8DX2 - chains A and B; structure by X-ray diffraction, 2.00 A resolution.

[Chain A]
Name: Reverse transcriptase/ribonuclease H
Source organism: Human immunodeficiency virus 1
Notes: EC 2.7.7.49, 2.7.7.7, 3.1.26.13, 3.1.13.2
Reference sequence: P03366 (POL_HV1B1); residues 1-555 here correspond to UniProt positions 600-1154 (UniProt number = residue number + 599)
Amino-acid sequence (557 residues; each row starts with the number of its first residue; numbers below 1 keep their minus sign (Met-1 is residue -1)):
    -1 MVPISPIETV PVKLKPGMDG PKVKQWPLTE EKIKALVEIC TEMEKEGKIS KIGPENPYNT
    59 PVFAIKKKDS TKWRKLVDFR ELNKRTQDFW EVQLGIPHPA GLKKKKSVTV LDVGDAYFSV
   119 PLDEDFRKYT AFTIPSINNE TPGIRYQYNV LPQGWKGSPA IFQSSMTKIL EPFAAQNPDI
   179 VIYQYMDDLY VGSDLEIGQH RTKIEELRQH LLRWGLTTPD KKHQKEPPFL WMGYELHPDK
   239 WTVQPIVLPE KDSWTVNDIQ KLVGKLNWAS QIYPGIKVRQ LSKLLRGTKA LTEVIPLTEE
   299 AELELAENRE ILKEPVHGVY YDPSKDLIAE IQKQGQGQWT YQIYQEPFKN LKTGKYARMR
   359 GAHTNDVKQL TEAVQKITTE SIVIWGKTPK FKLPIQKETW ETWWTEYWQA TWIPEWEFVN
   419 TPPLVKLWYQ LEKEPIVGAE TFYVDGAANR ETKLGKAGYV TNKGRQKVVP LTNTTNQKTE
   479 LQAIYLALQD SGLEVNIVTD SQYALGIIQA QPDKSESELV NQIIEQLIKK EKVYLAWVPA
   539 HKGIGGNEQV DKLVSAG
Not modelled in the structure: 555
Construct notes: expression tag (-1 to 0); engineered mutation Ala172 (Lys771 in P03366), Ala173 (Lys772 in P03366), Ser280 (Cys879 in P03366)
Ion coordination: Mg2+ near Asp498 (its only coordinating residue here)
Ligand contacts:
  - Rilpivirine (T27; 4-{[4-({4-[(E)-2-cyanoethenyl]-2,6-dimethylphenyl}amino)pyrimidin-2-yl]amino}benzonitrile): Pro95, Leu100, Lys101, Lys102, Lys103, Val106, Val179, Tyr181, Tyr188, Gly190, Lys223, Pro225, Phe227, Leu228, Trp229, Leu234, His235, Pro236, Tyr318
  - 3-bromopyridin-4-amine (V06), molecule 1: Thr165, Leu168, Glu169, Ala172, Ile180
  - 3-bromopyridin-4-amine (V06), molecule 2: Arg277, Arg356, Gly359, Ala360, Thr362, Lys512, Ser513, Glu514
Curated features (UniProtKB/Swiss-Prot):
  - region: Phe227 to His235 (RT 'primer grip')
  - motif: Trp398 to Trp414 (Tryptophan repeat motif)
  - binding site (Mg(2+)): Asp110, Asp185, Asp186, Asp443, Glu478, Asp498, Asp549
  - site: Trp401 (Essential for RT p66/p51 heterodimerization), Trp414 (Essential for RT p66/p51 heterodimerization), Phe440, Tyr441 (Cleavage)

[Chain B]
Name: p51 RT
Source organism: Human immunodeficiency virus 1
Reference sequence: P03366 (POL_HV1B1); residues 1-428 here correspond to UniProt positions 600-1027 (UniProt number = residue number + 599)
Amino-acid sequence (428 residues; row label = number of the first residue in the row):
     1 PISPIETVPV KLKPGMDGPK VKQWPLTEEK IKALVEICTE MEKEGKISKI GPENPYNTPV
    61 FAIKKKDSTK WRKLVDFREL NKRTQDFWEV QLGIPHPAGL KKKKSVTVLD VGDAYFSVPL
   121 DEDFRKYTAF TIPSINNETP GIRYQYNVLP QGWKGSPAIF QSSMTKILEP FKKQNPDIVI
   181 YQYMDDLYVG SDLEIGQHRT KIEELRQHLL RWGLTTPDKK HQKEPPFLWM GYELHPDKWT
   241 VQPIVLPEKD SWTVNDIQKL VGKLNWASQI YPGIKVRQLS KLLRGTKALT EVIPLTEEAE
   301 LELAENREIL KEPVHGVYYD PSKDLIAEIQ KQGQGQWTYQ IYQEPFKNLK TGKYARMRGA
   361 HTNDVKQLTE AVQKITTESI VIWGKTPKFK LPIQKETWET WWTEYWQATW IPEWEFVNTP
   421 PLVKLWYQ
Not modelled in the structure: 1-4, 215-223
Construct notes: engineered mutation Ser280 (Cys879 in P03366)
Ligand contacts:
  - 3-bromopyridin-4-amine (V06), molecule 1: Ile63, Lys64, Lys65, Arg72, Asp110, Phe227, Met230, Gln407, Thr409
  - 3-bromopyridin-4-amine (V06), molecule 2: Lys65, Val108, Asp110, Met230, Gly231, Tyr232, Gln407
Curated features (UniProtKB/Swiss-Prot):
  - region: Phe227 to His235 (RT 'primer grip')
  - motif: Trp398 to Trp414 (Tryptophan repeat motif)
  - binding site (Mg(2+)): Asp110, Asp185, Asp186
  - site (Essential for RT p66/p51 heterodimerization): Trp401, Trp414

[How chain A and chain B interact]
Pairs across the interface (114):
  Val8(A) - Glu53(B)
  Pro9(A) - Glu53(B)
  Gln85(A) - Glu53(B)  hydrogen bond (side chain-backbone)
  Asp86(A) - Lys20(B)  salt bridge
  Asp86(A) - Pro55(B)
  Phe87(A) - Pro52(B)
  Phe87(A) - Glu53(B)
  Phe87(A) - Pro55(B)
  Trp88(A) - Pro52(B)  hydrogen bond (backbone-backbone)
  Trp88(A) - Asn54(B)
  Trp88(A) - Pro55(B)
  Trp88(A) - Asn57(B)
  Trp88(A) - Thr131(B)
  Trp88(A) - Arg143(B)
  Val90(A) - Pro140(B)  hydrophobic
  Gly93(A) - Asn137(B)
  Pro95(A) - Asn136(B)
  Pro95(A) - Asn137(B)
  His96(A) - Asn136(B)  hydrogen bond (backbone-side chain)
  Gly99(A) - Asn136(B)
  Gly99(A) - Glu138(B)
  Leu100(A) - Asn136(B)
  Leu100(A) - Glu138(B)
  Lys101(A) - Glu138(B)  salt bridge
  Ala158(A) - Pro52(B)
  Ile159(A) - Pro52(B)  hydrophobic
  Gln161(A) - Pro140(B)
  Ser162(A) - Pro52(B)
  Thr165(A) - Pro140(B)
  Met357(A) - Glu396(B)
  Gln373(A) - Thr397(B)
  Gln373(A) - Thr400(B)
  Gln373(A) - Trp401(B)  hydrogen bond
  Thr376(A) - Thr400(B)
  Thr376(A) - Trp401(B)
  Thr377(A) - Pro25(B)
  Thr377(A) - Thr400(B)
  Ile380(A) - Pro25(B)  hydrophobic
  Ile380(A) - Leu26(B)
  Ile380(A) - Thr27(B)
  Val381(A) - Pro25(B)  hydrophobic
  Val381(A) - Ile135(B)
  Val381(A) - Asn136(B)  hydrogen bond (backbone-backbone)
  Ile382(A) - Ile135(B)
  Ile382(A) - Asn136(B)
  Trp383(A) - Ile135(B)
  Gly384(A) - Thr27(B)
  Gly384(A) - Glu28(B)  hydrogen bond (backbone-backbone)
  Gly384(A) - Ile135(B)
  Trp402(A) - Lys331(B)  hydrogen bond (backbone-side chain)
  Trp402(A) - His361(B)
  Trp402(A) - Thr362(B)
  Trp402(A) - Asp364(B)
  Tyr405(A) - Lys331(B)  hydrogen bond (backbone-side chain)
  Trp406(A) - Lys331(B)
  Trp406(A) - Val417(B)
  Trp406(A) - Asn418(B)
  Trp406(A) - Thr419(B)
  Trp406(A) - Pro420(B)
  Trp406(A) - Pro421(B)
  Gln407(A) - Lys331(B)  hydrogen bond (backbone-side chain)
  Gln407(A) - Asp364(B)
  Gln407(A) - Pro392(B)
  Gln407(A) - Ile393(B)
  Gln407(A) - Gln394(B)
  Gln407(A) - Val417(B)
  Ala408(A) - Trp337(B)  hydrophobic
  Ala408(A) - Asp364(B)
  Ala408(A) - Leu368(B)  hydrophobic
  Ala408(A) - Pro392(B)  hydrogen bond (backbone-backbone)
  Ala408(A) - Ile393(B)
  Thr409(A) - Asp364(B)  hydrogen bond (backbone-side chain)
  Thr409(A) - Val365(B)
  Trp410(A) - Thr362(B)
  Trp410(A) - Asn363(B)
  Trp410(A) - Val365(B)  hydrophobic
  Trp410(A) - Trp401(B)
  Trp410(A) - Tyr405(B)
  Pro412(A) - Trp401(B)  hydrophobic
  Pro433(A) - Asn255(B)
  Pro433(A) - Leu289(B)  hydrophobic
  Ile434(A) - Thr290(B)
  Val435(A) - Thr290(B)
  Thr439(A) - Ala288(B)
  Thr439(A) - Leu289(B)  hydrogen bond (side chain-backbone)
  Tyr441(A) - Val254(B)
  Tyr441(A) - Gln258(B)
  Tyr441(A) - Thr286(B)
  Tyr441(A) - Lys287(B)  hydrogen bond (side chain-backbone)
  Val458(A) - Thr286(B)
  Thr459(A) - Thr286(B)
  Asn460(A) - Thr286(B)
  Asn460(A) - Lys287(B)
  Asn460(A) - Ala288(B)
  Asn494(A) - Leu289(B)
  Val496(A) - Gln258(B)
  Gly504(A) - Pro420(B)
  Gln507(A) - Pro420(B)
  Tyr532(A) - Asn255(B)
  Tyr532(A) - Leu289(B)  hydrophobic
  Trp535(A) - Leu422(B)  hydrophobic
  Trp535(A) - Trp426(B)  hydrophobic
  Pro537(A) - Gly262(B)
  Pro537(A) - Asn265(B)
  Lys540(A) - Asn265(B)
  Lys540(A) - Val276(B)
  Lys540(A) - Ser280(B)  hydrogen bond (backbone-side chain)
  Gly541(A) - Ser280(B)
  Ile542(A) - Leu283(B)  hydrophobic
  Gly543(A) - Leu283(B)  hydrogen bond (backbone-backbone)
  Gly543(A) - Arg284(B)
  Gly543(A) - Gly285(B)
  Gly544(A) - Gly285(B)  hydrogen bond (backbone-backbone)
  Gly544(A) - Thr286(B)
Other interface residues (no listed pair), chain A (68 interface residues in all): Ile94, Glu169, Ile180, Tyr181, Thr369, Glu370, Thr386, Thr403, Glu432, Ala508, Ala534, Val536, Gln547
Other interface residues (no listed pair), chain B (61 interface residues in all): Lys49, Tyr56, Lys259, Val261, Lys424, Leu425

[Summary]
The interface between chain A and chain B involves 68 residues on one side and 61 on the other, with 16
hydrogen bonds and 2 salt bridges. Polar pairs include Asp86(A)-Lys20(B), Lys101(A)-Glu138(B) and
Gln85(A)-Glu53(B). Chain A binds Rilpivirine and 3-bromopyridin-4-amine. Chain B binds 3-bromopyridin-4-amine.
Chain A is Reverse transcriptase/ribonuclease H and chain B is p51 RT, both from Human immunodeficiency virus
1; the structure, HIV-1 reverse transcriptase/rilpivirine with bound fragment 4-amino-3-bromopyridine at
multiple sites, was determined by X-ray diffraction (same publication as 8DX3, 8DX8, 8DXB, 8DXE, 8DXG, 8DXH
and 5 further entries).
